3EA5 - chains A and B; structure by X-ray diffraction, 2.50 A resolution.

[Chain A]
Protein: GTP-binding nuclear protein Ran
Organism: Homo sapiens
UniProtKB: P62826 (RAN_HUMAN); residues 1-216 here = UniProt positions 1-216
Amino-acid sequence (216 residues; row label = number of the first residue in the row):
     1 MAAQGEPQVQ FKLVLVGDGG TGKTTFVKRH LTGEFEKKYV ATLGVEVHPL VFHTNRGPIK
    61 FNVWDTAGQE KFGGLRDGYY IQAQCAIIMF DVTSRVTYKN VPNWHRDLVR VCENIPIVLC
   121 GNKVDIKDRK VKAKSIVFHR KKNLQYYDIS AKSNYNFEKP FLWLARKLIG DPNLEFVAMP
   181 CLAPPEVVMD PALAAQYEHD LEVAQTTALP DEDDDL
Disordered / not traced: 1-5, 180-216
Sequence notes: engineered mutation Cys-181 (Ala in P62826)
Metal / ion sites: Mg2+: Thr-24, Thr-42 (together with GDP)
Residues lining bound ligands: GDP: Asp-18, Gly-19, Gly-20, Thr-21, Gly-22, Lys-23, Thr-24, Thr-25, Phe-35, Glu-36, Lys-37, Lys-38, Tyr-39, Val-40, Ala-41, Thr-42, Gly-68, Asn-122, Lys-123, Asp-125, Ile-126, Ser-150, Ala-151, Lys-152
Swiss-Prot annotation at these positions:
  - region: Lys-37 to Val-45 (Switch-I), Gly-68 to Gln-84 (Switch-II), Asp-211 to Leu-216 (Interaction with RANBP1)
  - binding site (GTP): Asp-18 to Thr-25, Glu-36 to Thr-42, Gly-68, Asn-122 to Asp-125, Ser-150 to Lys-152
  - site: Gln-69 (Essential for GTP hydrolysis)
  - modified residue: Ala-2 (N-acetylalanine), Thr-24 (Phosphothreonine), Lys-37 (N6-acetyllysine), Lys-60 (N6-acetyllysine), Lys-71 (N6-acetyllysine), Lys-99 (N6-acetyllysine), Lys-134 (N6-acetyllysine), Lys-159 (N6-acetyllysine)
  - cross-link (Glycyl lysine isopeptide (Lys-Gly)): Lys-71 (interchain with G-Cter in SUMO2), Lys-152 (interchain with G-Cter in SUMO2)
  - mutagenesis: Gly-19 (G19V: Blocks DNA replication; when associated with L-69), Thr-24 (T24L: Has low binding affinity for GTP and GDP. Almost completely abolishes interaction with BIRC5; T24N: Has low binding affinity for GTP and GDP. Decreases nuclear import of proteins and RNA ...), Thr-25 (T25A: Minor effect on the interaction with the alpha phosphate group of bound GTP), Lys-37 (K37Q: Mimics acetylation; enhances the nuclear export of RELA/p65; K37R: Decreased acetylation), Tyr-39 (Y39A: Abolishes steric hindrance that traps the essential Q-69 in an unreactive position, and causes slow GTP hydrolysis in wild-type ...), Gln-69 (Q69L: Strongly decreased GTPase activity. Probably locked in the GTP-bound form. Loss of interaction with NUTF2. Decreases nuclear location and leads to cytoplasmic location during interphase ...), Glu-70 (E70A: Strongly decreases the relase of bound GDP), Arg-76 (R76E: Probable loss of interaction with NUTF2. Loss of transport to the nucleus), Lys-134 (K134Q: Loss of normal mitotic chromosome segregation and defective mitotic spindle orientation; K134R: Loss of normal mitotic chromosome segregation and formation of sister chromatid bridges), Asp-211 to Leu-216 (No effect on GTPase activity. Abolishes interaction with RANBP1)
What the authors report for this chain:
  - conformationally variable residues (loop rearrangement): Thr-32 to Val-45, Thr-66 to Tyr-79

[Chain B]
Protein: Importin subunit beta-1
Organism: Saccharomyces cerevisiae
UniProtKB: Q06142 (IMB1_YEAST); numbering as in UniProt (aligned over 1-861)
Amino-acid sequence (861 residues; numbered 1 to 861; the number before each row is that of its first residue):
     1 MSTAEFAQLL ENSILSPDQN IRLTSETQLK KLSNDNFLQF AGLSSQVLID ENTKLEGRIL
    61 AALTLKNELV SKDSVKTQQF AQRWITQVSP EAKNQIKTNA LTALVSIEPR IANAAAQLIA
   121 AIADIELPHG AWPELMKIMV DNTGAEQPEN VKRASLLALG YMCESADPQS QALVSSSNNI
   181 LIAIVQGAQS TETSKAVRLA ALNALADSLI FIKNNMEREG ERNYLMQVVC EATQAEDIEV
   241 QAAAFGCLCK IMSKYYTFMK PYMEQALYAL TIATMKSPND KVASMTVEFW STICEEEIDI
   301 AYELAQFPQS PLQSYNFALS SIKDVVPNLL NLLTRQNEDP EDDDWNVSMS AGACLQLFAQ
   361 NCGNHILEPV LEFVEQNITA DNWRNREAAV MAFGSIMDGP DKVQRTYYVH QALPSILNLM
   421 NDQSLQVKET TAWCIGRIAD SVAESIDPQQ HLPGVVQACL IGLQDHPKVA TNCSWTIINL
   481 VEQLAEATPS PIYNFYPALV DGLIGAANRI DNEFNARASA FSALTTMVEY ATDTVAETSA
   541 SISTFVMDKL GQTMSVDENQ LTLEDAQSLQ ELQSNILTVL AAVIRKSPSS VEPVADMLMG
   601 LFFRLLEKKD SAFIEDDVFY AISALAASLG KGFEKYLETF SPYLLKALNQ VDSPVSITAV
   661 GFIADISNSL EEDFRRYSDA MMNVLAQMIS NPNARRELKP AVLSVFGDIA SNIGADFIPY
   721 LNDIMALCVA AQNTKPENGT LEALDYQIKV LEAVLDAYVG IVAGLHDKPE ALFPYVGTIF
   781 QFIAQVAEDP QLYSEDATSR AAVGLIGDIA AMFPDGSIKQ FYGQDWVIDY IKRTRSGQLF
   841 SQATKDTARW AREQQKRQLS L
Disordered / not traced: 172-173
Sequence notes: engineered mutation Lys-254 (Leu in Q06142)
Swiss-Prot annotation at these positions:
  - modified residue: Ser-2 (N-acetylserine), Ser-836 (Phosphoserine)

[Chain A / chain B interface]
Contacting residue pairs (74; chain A residue first):
  Arg-29(A) / Gln-567(B)
  Arg-29(A) / Gln-570(B)  hydrogen bond
  Arg-29(A) / Phe-613(B)
  His-30(A) / Leu-563(B)
  Leu-31(A) / Leu-563(B)
  Thr-32(A) / Leu-563(B)
  Gly-33(A) / Gln-567(B)
  Gly-33(A) / Gln-570(B)
  Gly-33(A) / Asp-610(B)
  Glu-34(A) / Asp-610(B)
  Phe-35(A) / Ala-612(B)
  Phe-35(A) / Phe-613(B)  hydrophobic
  Lys-37(A) / Ala-612(B)
  Lys-37(A) / Glu-615(B)  salt bridge
  Lys-37(A) / Asp-616(B)  salt bridge
  Lys-37(A) / Gln-650(B)
  Val-47(A) / Arg-22(B)
  Trp-64(A) / Ile-14(B)
  Glu-70(A) / Ser-71(B)
  Glu-70(A) / Asp-73(B)
  Glu-70(A) / Lys-76(B)  salt bridge
  Gly-74(A) / Glu-26(B)
  Leu-75(A) / Ser-13(B)
  Leu-75(A) / Ile-14(B)  hydrophobic
  Leu-75(A) / Glu-26(B)
  Leu-75(A) / Leu-60(B)  hydrophobic
  Leu-75(A) / Asn-67(B)
  Arg-76(A) / Asn-67(B)
  Arg-76(A) / Lys-76(B)
  Asp-77(A) / Leu-63(B)
  Asp-77(A) / Lys-66(B)  salt bridge
  Asp-77(A) / Asn-67(B)  hydrogen bond
  Asp-77(A) / Gln-117(B)
  Gly-78(A) / Leu-60(B)
  Tyr-79(A) / Glu-26(B)  hydrogen bond
  Ile-81(A) / Ile-14(B)  hydrophobic
  Ile-81(A) / Glu-56(B)
  Ile-81(A) / Ile-59(B)  hydrophobic
  Ile-81(A) / Leu-60(B)
  Gln-82(A) / Glu-56(B)
  Gln-82(A) / Arg-110(B)
  Trp-104(A) / Lys-72(B)
  Arg-106(A) / Glu-164(B)  salt bridge
  Asp-107(A) / Lys-72(B)  salt bridge
  Arg-110(A) / Gln-117(B)
  Arg-110(A) / Tyr-161(B)
  Arg-110(A) / Glu-164(B)  salt bridge
  Val-111(A) / Leu-63(B)  hydrophobic
  Lys-127(A) / Glu-529(B)  salt bridge
  His-139(A) / Trp-345(B)
  Arg-140(A) / Trp-345(B)
  Arg-140(A) / Ala-353(B)
  Lys-141(A) / Glu-288(B)  salt bridge
  Lys-142(A) / Lys-281(B)
  Gln-145(A) / Asp-343(B)  hydrogen bond (side chain-backbone)
  Gln-145(A) / Asp-344(B)
  Tyr-147(A) / Asp-343(B)  hydrogen bond
  Lys-152(A) / Ser-574(B)
  Lys-152(A) / Phe-613(B)
  Ser-153(A) / Glu-571(B)
  Ser-153(A) / Ser-574(B)
  Asn-154(A) / Gln-567(B)  hydrogen bond (side chain-backbone)
  Asn-154(A) / Glu-571(B)
  Tyr-155(A) / Asn-515(B)
  Tyr-155(A) / Glu-571(B)
  Asn-156(A) / Asn-515(B)  hydrogen bond
  Phe-157(A) / Gln-567(B)
  Glu-158(A) / Glu-564(B)
  Trp-163(A) / Asp-343(B)
  Trp-163(A) / Asp-344(B)  hydrogen bond
  Arg-166(A) / Glu-341(B)  salt bridge
  Lys-167(A) / Asp-344(B)  salt bridge
  Asn-173(A) / Asp-339(B)
  Glu-175(A) / Glu-341(B)
Interface residues without a listed pair, chain A (50 interface residues in all): Lys-38, Lys-71, Glu-113, Lys-159, Phe-176, Val-177, Ala-178
Interface residues without a listed pair, chain B (44 interface residues in all): Asn-113, Ile-238, Asp-617, Asp-652

[Summary]
The interface between chain A and chain B involves 50 residues on one side and 44 on the other; the contacts
include 8 hydrogen bonds and 11 salt bridges. Polar pairs include Lys-37(A)/Glu-615(B), Lys-37(A)/Asp-616(B)
and Glu-70(A)/Lys-76(B). Chain A binds GDP. The paper reports conformational variability at Thr-32(A) and
Thr-66(A).
Chain A is GTP-binding nuclear protein Ran (Homo sapiens) and chain B is Importin subunit beta-1
(Saccharomyces cerevisiae); the structure, Kap95p Binding Induces the Switch Loops of RanGDP to adopt the
GTP-bound Conformation: Implications for Nuclear ..., was determined by X-ray diffraction.
